PDB entry 7MKE | electron microscopy, 3.70 A resolution | chains L and P of the 8 polymer chains in the assembly

Chain L:
Molecule: RNA polymerase sigma factor RpoD
Source organism: Escherichia coli
Reference sequence: Q0P6L9 (Q0P6L9_ECOLX); residues 1-613 here = UniProt positions 1-613
Amino-acid sequence (613 residues; row label = number of the first residue in the row):
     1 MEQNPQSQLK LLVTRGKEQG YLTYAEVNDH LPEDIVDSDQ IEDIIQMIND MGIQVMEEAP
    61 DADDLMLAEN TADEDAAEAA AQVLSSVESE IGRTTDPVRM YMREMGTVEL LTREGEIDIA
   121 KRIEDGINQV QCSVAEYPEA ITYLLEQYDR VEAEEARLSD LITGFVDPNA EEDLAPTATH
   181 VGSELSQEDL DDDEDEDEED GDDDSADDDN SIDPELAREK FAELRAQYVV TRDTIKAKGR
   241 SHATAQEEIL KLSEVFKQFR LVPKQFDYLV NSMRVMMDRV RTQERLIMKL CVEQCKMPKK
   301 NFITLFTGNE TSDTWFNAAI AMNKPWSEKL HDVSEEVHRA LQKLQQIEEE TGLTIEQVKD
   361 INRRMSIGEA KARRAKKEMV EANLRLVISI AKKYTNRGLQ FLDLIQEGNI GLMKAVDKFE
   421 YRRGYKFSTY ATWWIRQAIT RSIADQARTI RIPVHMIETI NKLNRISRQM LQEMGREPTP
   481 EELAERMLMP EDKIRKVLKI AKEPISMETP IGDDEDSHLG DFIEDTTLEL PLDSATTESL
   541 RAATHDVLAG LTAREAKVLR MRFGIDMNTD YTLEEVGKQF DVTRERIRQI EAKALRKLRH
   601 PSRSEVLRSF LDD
Not modelled in the structure: 1-90, 167-214, 236-243, 612-613
Residues lining bound ligands:
  - chapso (1N7), molecule 1: Ile-505, Thr-509, Pro-510, Ile-511
  - chapso (1N7), molecule 2: Ile-511, Leu-519, Phe-522

Chain P:
Molecule: Nontemplate strand of lambda PR DNA promoter
Sequence (90 nucleotides; each row starts with the number of its first residue):
     1 GGATAAATAT CTAACACCGT GCGTGTTGAC TATTTTACCT CTGGCGGTGA TAATGGTTGC
    61 ATGTACTAAG GAGGTTGTAT GTCGACCTCG
Not modelled in the structure: 1-23, 57-62, 74-90

How chain L and chain P interact:
Residue-residue contacts - 51 pairs, chain L then chain P:
  Met-102(L) with DG56(P), base contact
  Gly-106(L) with DG55(P), base contact
  Leu-110(L) with DT54(P), base contact
  Glu-116(L) with DT54(P), base contact
  Ala-382(L) with DT54(P), base contact
  Asn-383(L) with DT54(P), base contact
  Arg-385(L) with DT54(P), phosphate contact; DG55(P), salt bridge to the phosphate
  Leu-386(L) with DT54(P), base contact
  Ile-388(L) with DG55(P), sugar contact
  Lys-392(L) with DG56(P), phosphate contact
  Lys-418(L) with DT48(P), salt bridge to the phosphate
  Glu-420(L) with DA50(P), base contact
  Arg-423(L) with DA50(P), hydrogen bond to the base
  Tyr-425(L) with DA50(P), base contact; DT51(P), phosphate contact
  Lys-426(L) with DA52(P), hydrogen bond to the phosphate; DA53(P), salt bridge to the phosphate; DT54(P), base contact
  Ser-428(L) with DA53(P), phosphate contact; DT54(P), base contact
  Thr-429(L) with DA50(P), sugar contact; DT51(P), phosphate contact; DA52(P), base contact; DA53(P), base contact
  Tyr-430(L) with DA50(P), base contact
  Thr-432(L) with DA53(P), hydrogen bond to the base
  Trp-433(L) with DG49(P), base contact; DA50(P), sugar contact
  Trp-434(L) with DT48(P), sugar contact; DG49(P), phosphate contact
  Gln-437(L) with DT48(P), base contact; DG49(P), base contact
  Arg-451(L) with DC45(P), salt bridge to the phosphate
  Pro-453(L) with DG44(P), phosphate contact; DC45(P), phosphate contact
  His-455(L) with DG43(P), sugar contact; DG44(P), salt bridge to the phosphate
  Arg-554(L) with DT24(P), hydrogen bond to the phosphate; DG25(P), salt bridge to the phosphate
  Val-582(L) with DG25(P), sugar contact; DT26(P), phosphate contact
  Thr-583(L) with DT26(P), hydrogen bond to the phosphate
  Glu-585(L) with DT26(P), base contact; DT27(P), base contact
  Arg-586(L) with DT24(P), hydrogen bond to the phosphate; DG25(P), hydrogen bond to the base; DT26(P), base contact
  Gln-589(L) with DG25(P), base contact; DT26(P), hydrogen bond to the base
  Lys-593(L) with DT24(P), hydrogen bond to the phosphate
Other interface residues (no listed pair), chain L (38 interface residues in all): Asp-96, Val-98, Arg-99, Phe-401, Phe-419, Arg-441
Other interface residues (no listed pair), chain P (17 interface residues in all): DG28

Summary:
38 residues of chain L face 17 of chain P across their interface, with 9 hydrogen bonds and 6 salt bridges.
Polar contacts include Arg-423(L)/DA50(P), Thr-432(L)/DA53(P) and Arg-586(L)/DG25(P). Ligands of chain L:
chapso.
Chain L is RNA polymerase sigma factor RpoD (Escherichia coli) and chain P is Nontemplate strand of lambda PR
DNA promoter; the structure, Cryo-EM structure of Escherichia coli RNA polymerase bound to lambda PR promoter
DNA (class 2), was determined by electron microscopy (same publication as 7MKD, 7MKI and 7MKJ).
